Entry 1ZVX (X-ray diffraction, 1.87 A resolution); this record covers chain A.

# Chain A
Protein: Neutrophil collagenase
Source organism: Homo sapiens
Notes: EC 3.4.24.34; fragment: catalytic domain of neutrophil collagenase (Residues:80-242)
UniProt: P22894 (MMP8_HUMAN); residues 80-242 here correspond to UniProt positions 100-262 (UniProt number = residue number + 20)
Chain sequence (163 residues; each row starts with the number of its first residue):
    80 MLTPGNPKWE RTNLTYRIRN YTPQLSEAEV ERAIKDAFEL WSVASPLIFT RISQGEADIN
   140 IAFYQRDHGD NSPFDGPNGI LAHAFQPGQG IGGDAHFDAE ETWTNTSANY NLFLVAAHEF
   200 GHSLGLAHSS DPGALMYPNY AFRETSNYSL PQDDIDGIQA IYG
Bound ions: Ca2+ site 1: Asp-137, Gly-169, Gly-171, Asp-173; Zn2+ site 1: His-147, Asp-149, His-162; Ca2+ site 2: Asp-154, Gly-155, Asn-157, Ile-159, Asp-177, Glu-180; Zn2+ site 2: His-197, His-201, His-207 (together with FIN)
Ligand contacts: FIN ((1R)-1-{[(4'-methoxy-1,1'-biphenyl-4-yl)sulfonyl]amino}-2-methylpropylphosphonic acid): Gly-158, Ile-159, Leu-160, Ala-161, His-162, Ala-163, Leu-193, Val-194, His-197, Glu-198, His-201, His-207, Ala-213, Leu-214, Tyr-216, Pro-217, Asn-218, Tyr-219, Ala-220, Arg-222, Tyr-227
UniProt features mapped onto this chain:
  - active site: Glu-198
  - binding site (Ca(2+)): Asp-137, Asp-154, Gly-155, Asn-157, Ile-159, Gly-169, Gly-171, Asp-173, Asp-177, Glu-180
  - binding site (Zn(2+)): His-147, Asp-149, His-162, His-175, His-197, His-201, His-207
  - glycosylation (N-linked (GlcNAc...) asparagine): Asn-92, Asn-184, Asn-226

# Summary
Ligands of chain A: compound FIN. Asp-137, Gly-169, Gly-171 and Asp-173 form the Ca2+ site 1. His-147, Asp-149
and His-162 form the Zn2+ site 1. UniProt lists active-site residue Glu-198, 10 Ca2+-binding residues and 7
Zn2+-binding residues.
Chain A is Neutrophil collagenase (Homo sapiens); the structure, Crystal structure of the complex between
MMP-8 and a phosphonate inhibitor (R-enantiomer), was determined by X-ray diffraction (same publication as
1ZS0).
